Entry 7Z1O (electron microscopy, 2.70 A resolution); this record covers chains M and N of the 20 polymer chains in the assembly.

== Chain M ==
Protein: DNA-directed RNA polymerase III subunit RPC5
Source organism: Saccharomyces cerevisiae W303
UniProt: P36121 (RPC5_YEAST); numbering as in UniProt (aligned over 1-282)
Chain sequence (282 residues; each row starts with the number of its first residue):
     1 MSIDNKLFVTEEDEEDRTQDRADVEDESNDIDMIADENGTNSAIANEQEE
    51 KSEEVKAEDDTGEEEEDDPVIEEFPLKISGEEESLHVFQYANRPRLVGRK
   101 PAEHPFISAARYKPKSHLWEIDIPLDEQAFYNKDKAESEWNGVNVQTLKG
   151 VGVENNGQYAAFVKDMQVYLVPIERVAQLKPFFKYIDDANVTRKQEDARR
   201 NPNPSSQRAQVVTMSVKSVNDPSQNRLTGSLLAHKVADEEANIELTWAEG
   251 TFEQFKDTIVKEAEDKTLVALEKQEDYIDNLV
Unresolved in the structure: 1-67, 204-222
Swiss-Prot annotation at these positions:
  - modified residue: Thr-61 (Phosphothreonine)

== Chain N ==
Protein: DNA-directed RNA polymerase III subunit RPC4
Source organism: Saccharomyces cerevisiae W303
UniProt: P25441 (RPC4_YEAST); residues 1-422 here = UniProt positions 1-422
Chain sequence (422 residues; row label = number of the first residue in the row):
     1 MSSNKGNGRLPSLKDSSSNGGGSAKPSLKFKPKAVARKSKEEREAAASKV
    51 KLEEESKRGNDKKHFNNKNKRVTGAGGQQRRMAKYLNNTHVISSGPLAAG
   101 NFVSEKGDLRRGFIKSEGSGSSLVQKGLETIDNGAESSENEAEDDDNEGV
   151 ASKSKKKFNMGKEFEARNLIEDEDDGESEKSSDVDMDDEEWRSKRIEQLF
   201 PVRPVRVRHEDVETVKREIQEALSEKPTREPTPSVKTEPVGTGLQSYLEE
   251 RERQVNEKLADLGLEKEFQSVDGKEAAAELELLNADHQHILRKLKKMNNK
   301 PERFMVFQLPTRLPAFERPAVKEEKEDMETQASDPSKKKKNIKKKDTKDA
   351 LSTRELAGKVGSIRVHKSGKLSVKIGNVVMDIGKGAETTFLQDVIALSIA
   401 DDASSAELLGRVDGKIVVTPQI
Unresolved in the structure: 1-194, 228-272, 320-349
Swiss-Prot annotation at these positions:
  - motif: Lys-25 to Lys-29 (Nuclear localization signal)
  - modified residue: Ser-137 (Phosphoserine), Ser-138 (Phosphoserine), Ser-178 (Phosphoserine), Ser-182 (Phosphoserine), Ser-224 (Phosphoserine), Thr-228 (Phosphothreonine), Thr-232 (Phosphothreonine)

== How chain M and chain N interact ==
Pairs across the interface (166; chain M residue first):
  Asp-68(M) / His-366(N)
  Asp-68(M) / Lys-367(N)
  Pro-69(M) / His-366(N)
  Pro-69(M) / Lys-367(N)
  Val-70(M) / Arg-364(N)
  Val-70(M) / Val-365(N)
  Val-70(M) / His-366(N)
  Ile-71(M) / Val-365(N)  hydrogen bond (backbone-backbone)
  Ile-71(M) / His-366(N)
  Glu-72(M) / Lys-295(N)  salt bridge
  Glu-72(M) / Arg-364(N)
  Glu-72(M) / Val-365(N)  hydrogen bond (backbone-backbone)
  Glu-73(M) / Ser-362(N)  hydrogen bond
  Glu-73(M) / Ile-363(N)
  Phe-74(M) / Leu-291(N)  hydrophobic
  Phe-74(M) / Lys-295(N)
  Phe-74(M) / Ser-362(N)
  Phe-74(M) / Ile-363(N)  hydrogen bond (backbone-backbone)
  Phe-74(M) / Val-365(N)  hydrophobic
  Pro-75(M) / Gly-361(N)
  Leu-76(M) / Phe-307(N)  hydrophobic
  Leu-76(M) / Lys-359(N)
  Leu-76(M) / Val-360(N)  hydrogen bond (backbone-backbone)
  Leu-76(M) / Gly-361(N)  hydrogen bond (backbone-backbone)
  Leu-76(M) / Ile-375(N)  hydrophobic
  Lys-77(M) / Gly-358(N)
  Ile-78(M) / Leu-313(N)  hydrophobic
  Ile-78(M) / Leu-356(N)
  Ile-78(M) / Ala-357(N)
  Ile-78(M) / Gly-358(N)  hydrogen bond (backbone-backbone)
  Ile-78(M) / Val-360(N)  hydrophobic
  Glu-81(M) / Arg-354(N)
  Glu-81(M) / Leu-356(N)
  Glu-81(M) / Ala-357(N)
  Glu-83(M) / Leu-397(N)
  Ser-84(M) / Leu-397(N)
  Leu-85(M) / Val-394(N)  hydrophobic
  Leu-85(M) / Ile-395(N)
  Leu-85(M) / Ala-396(N)  hydrophobic
  Leu-85(M) / Leu-409(N)  hydrophobic
  His-86(M) / Val-394(N)
  His-86(M) / Ile-395(N)  hydrogen bond (backbone-backbone)
  His-86(M) / Leu-397(N)
  Val-87(M) / Asp-393(N)
  Phe-88(M) / Leu-391(N)
  Phe-88(M) / Gln-392(N)
  Phe-88(M) / Asp-393(N)  hydrogen bond (backbone-backbone)
  Phe-88(M) / Ile-395(N)  hydrophobic
  Gln-89(M) / Phe-390(N)
  Gln-89(M) / Leu-391(N)
  Gln-89(M) / Gln-392(N)
  Tyr-90(M) / Phe-390(N)
  Tyr-90(M) / Leu-391(N)  hydrogen bond (backbone-backbone)
  Tyr-90(M) / Asp-393(N)  hydrogen bond
  Arg-93(M) / Phe-390(N)
  Arg-93(M) / Leu-391(N)  hydrogen bond (backbone-backbone)
  Pro-94(M) / Thr-389(N)
  Arg-95(M) / Leu-223(N)  hydrogen bond (side chain-backbone)
  Arg-95(M) / Ser-224(N)
  Arg-95(M) / Thr-388(N)
  Arg-95(M) / Thr-389(N)  hydrogen bond (backbone-backbone)
  Arg-95(M) / Phe-390(N)
  Arg-95(M) / Leu-391(N)
  Arg-95(M) / Asp-413(N)  salt bridge
  Leu-96(M) / Leu-223(N)
  Leu-96(M) / Ser-224(N)
  Leu-96(M) / Glu-225(N)
  Arg-99(M) / Glu-225(N)
  Arg-99(M) / Lys-226(N)
  Pro-101(M) / Glu-225(N)
  Pro-101(M) / Arg-411(N)
  His-104(M) / Asp-393(N)
  His-104(M) / Leu-408(N)
  Pro-105(M) / Leu-391(N)
  Tyr-112(M) / Leu-397(N)  hydrophobic
  Tyr-112(M) / Ile-399(N)  hydrophobic
  Trp-119(M) / Leu-397(N)  hydrophobic
  Trp-119(M) / Ala-406(N)  hydrophobic
  Ala-129(M) / Leu-199(N)
  Phe-130(M) / Leu-199(N)  hydrophobic
  Asn-156(M) / Thr-311(N)
  Asn-156(M) / Arg-354(N)
  Gly-157(M) / Phe-307(N)
  Gly-157(M) / Gln-308(N)
  Gly-157(M) / Leu-309(N)  hydrogen bond (backbone-backbone)
  Gln-158(M) / Val-306(N)
  Gln-158(M) / Phe-307(N)
  Gln-158(M) / Gln-308(N)  hydrogen bond
  Gln-158(M) / Lys-415(N)
  Tyr-159(M) / Met-305(N)
  Tyr-159(M) / Val-306(N)
  Tyr-159(M) / Phe-307(N)  hydrogen bond (backbone-backbone)
  Tyr-159(M) / Leu-309(N)  hydrophobic
  Tyr-159(M) / Thr-353(N)
  Ala-160(M) / Phe-304(N)  hydrophobic
  Ala-160(M) / Met-305(N)
  Ala-161(M) / Met-297(N)
  Ala-161(M) / Phe-304(N)
  Ala-161(M) / Met-305(N)  hydrogen bond (backbone-backbone)
  Ala-161(M) / Phe-307(N)  hydrophobic
  Phe-162(M) / Arg-303(N)
  Phe-162(M) / Phe-304(N)  hydrophobic
  Val-163(M) / Met-297(N)
  Val-163(M) / Asn-298(N)
  Val-163(M) / Asn-299(N)  hydrogen bond (backbone-backbone)
  Lys-164(M) / Asn-299(N)
  Asp-165(M) / Asn-298(N)
  Asp-165(M) / Asn-299(N)  hydrogen bond (backbone-side chain)
  Met-166(M) / Asn-298(N)  hydrogen bond (backbone-side chain)
  Val-168(M) / Phe-307(N)  hydrophobic
  Leu-170(M) / Phe-307(N)  hydrophobic
  Leu-170(M) / Leu-309(N)  hydrophobic
  Leu-245(M) / Leu-397(N)  hydrophobic
  Leu-245(M) / Ser-404(N)
  Leu-245(M) / Ala-406(N)  hydrophobic
  Thr-246(M) / Ser-404(N)  hydrogen bond (backbone-backbone)
  Thr-246(M) / Ser-405(N)  hydrogen bond (backbone-side chain)
  Thr-246(M) / Ala-406(N)  hydrogen bond (backbone-backbone)
  Trp-247(M) / Ile-395(N)  hydrophobic
  Trp-247(M) / Ala-406(N)
  Ala-248(M) / Ala-406(N)  hydrogen bond (backbone-backbone)
  Ala-248(M) / Glu-407(N)
  Ala-248(M) / Leu-408(N)  hydrogen bond (backbone-backbone)
  Glu-249(M) / Leu-408(N)
  Thr-251(M) / Glu-407(N)  hydrogen bond
  Thr-251(M) / Leu-408(N)
  Thr-251(M) / Leu-409(N)
  Phe-252(M) / Pro-301(N)  hydrophobic
  Phe-252(M) / Glu-302(N)
  Phe-252(M) / Phe-304(N)  hydrophobic
  Phe-252(M) / Leu-409(N)
  Glu-253(M) / Pro-301(N)
  Phe-255(M) / Phe-304(N)  hydrophobic
  Phe-255(M) / Leu-409(N)  hydrophobic
  Ala-263(M) / Gly-358(N)
  Lys-266(M) / Ala-357(N)
  Lys-266(M) / Gly-358(N)
  Lys-266(M) / Lys-359(N)
  Leu-268(M) / Phe-316(N)  hydrophobic
  Leu-268(M) / Leu-351(N)  hydrophobic
  Leu-268(M) / Ala-357(N)
  Leu-268(M) / Lys-359(N)
  Val-269(M) / Phe-316(N)
  Val-269(M) / Glu-317(N)
  Ala-270(M) / Phe-316(N)  hydrophobic
  Ala-270(M) / Glu-317(N)
  Ala-270(M) / Gly-376(N)
  Ala-270(M) / Asn-377(N)
  Leu-271(M) / Ala-315(N)
  Leu-271(M) / Glu-317(N)
  Glu-272(M) / Arg-312(N)  salt bridge
  Glu-272(M) / Pro-314(N)
  Glu-272(M) / Ala-315(N)
  Glu-272(M) / Asn-377(N)  hydrogen bond (backbone-side chain)
  Gln-274(M) / Asn-377(N)
  Gln-274(M) / Val-378(N)
  Tyr-277(M) / Pro-310(N)
  Tyr-277(M) / Arg-312(N)  hydrogen bond (side chain-backbone)
  Tyr-277(M) / Val-378(N)  hydrophobic
  Tyr-277(M) / Met-380(N)  hydrophobic
  Tyr-277(M) / Pro-420(N)  hydrophobic
  Ile-278(M) / Gln-421(N)
  Asn-280(M) / Arg-312(N)
  Leu-281(M) / Arg-312(N)
  Val-282(M) / Pro-420(N)
  Val-282(M) / Ile-422(N)  hydrophobic
Other interface residues (no listed pair), chain M (76 interface residues in all): Val-97, Ala-102, Glu-103, Ile-173, Ile-243, Glu-244, Gly-250, Lys-256, Lys-273
Other interface residues (no listed pair), chain N (76 interface residues in all): Gln-198, Leu-294, Glu-355, Val-373, Val-379, Val-412

== Overview ==
Chain M and chain N each contribute 76 residues to their interface, with 29 hydrogen bonds and 3 salt bridges.
Polar contacts include Glu-72(M)/Lys-295(N), Arg-95(M)/Asp-413(N) and Glu-272(M)/Arg-312(N).
Here chain M is DNA-directed RNA polymerase III subunit RPC5 and chain N is DNA-directed RNA polymerase III
subunit RPC4, both from Saccharomyces cerevisiae W303. Entry 7Z1O (Structure of yeast RNA Polymerase III PTC +
NTPs) was determined by electron microscopy, deposited together with 7Z1L, 7Z1M and 7Z1N.
